8VCL - chains A and C of the 3 polymer chains in the assembly; structure by X-ray diffraction, 2.40 A resolution.

[Chain A]
Molecule: HLA class I histocompatibility antigen, A alpha chain
Source organism: Homo sapiens
UniProtKB: P04439 (HLAA_HUMAN); residues 1-274 here correspond to UniProt positions 25-298 (UniProt number = residue number + 24)
Sequence (274 residues; each row starts with the number of its first residue):
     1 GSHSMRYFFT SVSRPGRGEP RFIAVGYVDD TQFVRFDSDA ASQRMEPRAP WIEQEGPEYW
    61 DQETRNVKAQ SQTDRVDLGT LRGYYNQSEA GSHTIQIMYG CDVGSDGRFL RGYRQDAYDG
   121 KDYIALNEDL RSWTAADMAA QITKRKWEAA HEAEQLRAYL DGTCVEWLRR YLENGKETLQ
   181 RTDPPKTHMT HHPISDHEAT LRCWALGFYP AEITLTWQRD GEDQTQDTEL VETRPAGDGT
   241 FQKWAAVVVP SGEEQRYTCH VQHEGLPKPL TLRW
UniProt features mapped onto this chain:
  - binding site (a peptide antigen): Tyr7, Thr73, Tyr84, Asp116, Thr143, Lys146, Tyr159, Tyr171
  - modified residue: Tyr59 (Sulfotyrosine)
  - glycosylation: Asn86 (N-linked (GlcNAc...) asparagine)
Cystine bridges: Cys101-Cys164, Cys203-Cys259

[Chain C]
Molecule: Mutant PIK3CA peptide
UniProtKB: P42336 (PK3CA_HUMAN); residues 1-9 here correspond to UniProt positions 1046-1054 (UniProt number = residue number + 1045)
Sequence (9 residues; row label = number of the first residue in the row):
     1 ALHGGWTTK
Differences from the reference sequence: engineered mutation Leu2 (His1047 in P42336)
What the authors report for this chain:
  - conformationally variable residues (side-chain flip): Trp6
  - mutagenesis - W6A, W6G: abolished signaling in response to both TCRs (citing earlier work)

[Chain A / chain C interface]
Residue-residue contacts (41):
  Met5(A) - Ala1(C)
  Tyr7(A) - Ala1(C)  hydrogen bond (side chain-backbone)
  Tyr7(A) - Leu2(C)  hydrophobic
  Phe9(A) - Leu2(C)  hydrophobic
  Met45(A) - Leu2(C)  hydrophobic
  Glu63(A) - Ala1(C)
  Glu63(A) - Leu2(C)  hydrogen bond (side chain-backbone)
  Asn66(A) - Leu2(C)
  Asn66(A) - Gly4(C)
  Asn66(A) - Trp6(C)
  Val67(A) - Leu2(C)
  Ala69(A) - Trp6(C)  hydrophobic
  Gln70(A) - Trp6(C)  hydrogen bond
  Thr73(A) - Trp6(C)
  Val76(A) - Thr8(C)
  Asp77(A) - Thr8(C)
  Asp77(A) - Lys9(C)  salt bridge
  Thr80(A) - Lys9(C)
  Leu81(A) - Lys9(C)
  Tyr84(A) - Lys9(C)  hydrogen bond (side chain-backbone)
  Ile97(A) - Lys9(C)
  Tyr99(A) - Leu2(C)
  Tyr99(A) - His3(C)  hydrogen bond (side chain-backbone)
  Asp116(A) - Lys9(C)  salt bridge
  Tyr123(A) - Lys9(C)
  Thr143(A) - Lys9(C)  hydrogen bond (side chain-backbone)
  Lys146(A) - Thr8(C)  hydrogen bond
  Lys146(A) - Lys9(C)  hydrogen bond (side chain-backbone)
  Trp147(A) - Thr7(C)  hydrogen bond (side chain-backbone)
  Trp147(A) - Thr8(C)  hydrogen bond (side chain-backbone)
  Trp147(A) - Lys9(C)
  Glu152(A) - Gly5(C)
  Glu152(A) - Thr7(C)  hydrogen bond
  Gln155(A) - His3(C)
  Gln155(A) - Gly5(C)
  Leu156(A) - His3(C)
  Tyr159(A) - Ala1(C)  hydrogen bond (side chain-backbone)
  Tyr159(A) - Leu2(C)
  Tyr159(A) - His3(C)
  Trp167(A) - Ala1(C)
  Tyr171(A) - Ala1(C)  hydrogen bond (side chain-backbone)
Also at the interface, not in a pair above, chain A (32 interface residues in all): Tyr59, Ile95, Arg114, Ala150
From the paper, about this interface:
  - interface residues, chain C: Leu2(C), Trp6(C)

[Summary]
Chain A and chain C form an interface of 32 and 9 residues respectively; the contacts include 13 hydrogen
bonds and 2 salt bridges. Polar contacts include Asp77(A)-Lys9(C), Asp116(A)-Lys9(C) and Tyr7(A)-Ala1(C). The
paper reports that W6A and W6G of chain C abolish signaling in response to both TCRs; interface residues
Leu2(C) and Trp6(C).
Here chain A is HLA class I histocompatibility antigen, A alpha chain (Homo sapiens) and chain C is Mutant
PIK3CA peptide. Entry 8VCL (Crystal structure of HLA-A*03:01 in complex with a mutant PIK3CA peptide) was
determined by X-ray diffraction together with 9ASG from the same study.
